PDB entry 6I52 | electron microscopy, 4.70 A resolution (low resolution: residue-level contacts below are approximate; hydrogen-bond / salt-bridge calls are withheld) | chains B and C of the 4 polymer chains in the assembly

# Chain B
Molecule: Replication factor A protein 2
From: Saccharomyces cerevisiae (strain ATCC 204508 / S288c)
UniProt: P26754 (RFA2_YEAST); numbering as in UniProt; present here: 32-105, 125-182
Sequence (132 residues; numbered 32 to 182; 19 numbers in that range are skipped by the numbering (no residue carries them; nothing is unmodelled there); the number before each row is that of its first residue):
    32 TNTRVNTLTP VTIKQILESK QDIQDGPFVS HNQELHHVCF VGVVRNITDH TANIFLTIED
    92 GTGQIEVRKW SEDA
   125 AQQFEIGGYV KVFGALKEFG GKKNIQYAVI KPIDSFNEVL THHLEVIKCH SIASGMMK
UniProt features mapped onto this chain:
  - DNA-binding region: V69 to I157 (OB)

# Chain C
Molecule: Replication factor A protein 1
From: Saccharomyces cerevisiae (strain ATCC 204508 / S288c)
UniProt: P22336 (RFA1_YEAST); residue numbers follow UniProt; this construct covers 442-619
Sequence (178 residues; each row starts with the number of its first residue):
   442 KFIAQRITIA RAQAENLGRS EKGDFFSVKA AISFLKVDNF AYPACSNENC NKKVLEQPDG
   502 TWRCEKCDTN NARPNWRYIL TISIIDETNQ LWLTLFDDQA KQLLGVDANT LMSLKEEDPN
   562 EFTKITQSIQ MNEYDFRIRA REDTYNDQSR IRYTVANLHS LNYRAEADYL ADELSKAL
UniProt features mapped onto this chain:
  - zinc finger: C486 to C508 (C4-type)

# Interface between chain B and chain C
Residue-residue contacts (22; chain B residue first):
  N33(B) - Q531(C)
  V36(B) - T529(C)
  V36(B) - Q531(C)
  N37(B) - T529(C)
  T38(B) - E528(C)
  T38(B) - T529(C)
  L39(B) - I526(C)
  L39(B) - D527(C)
  L39(B) - E528(C)
  T40(B) - E528(C)
  H68(B) - I526(C)
  F137(B) - M572(C)
  F137(B) - N573(C)
  K155(B) - M572(C)
  K155(B) - N573(C)
  N161(B) - Y604(C)
  N161(B) - R605(C)
  E162(B) - Y604(C)
  T165(B) - A608(C)
  E169(B) - E528(C)
  K172(B) - L611(C)
  K172(B) - L615(C)
Interface residues without a listed pair, chain B (16 interface residues in all): S159, L168
Interface residues without a listed pair, chain C (15 interface residues in all): I473, N530, E614

# In short
16 residues of chain B face 15 of chain C across their interface. UniProt lists a DNA-binding region on chain
B.
Here chain B is Replication factor A protein 2 and chain C is Replication factor A protein 1, both from
Saccharomyces cerevisiae (strain ATCC 204508 / S288c). Entry 6I52 (Yeast RPA bound to ssDNA) was determined by
electron microscopy.
